PDB entry 9MHG | electron microscopy, 3.20 A resolution | chains C and D of the 5 polymer chains in the assembly

== Chain C ==
Protein: Beclin 1-associated autophagy-related key regulator
From: Homo sapiens
UniProt: Q6ZNE5 (BAKOR_HUMAN); numbering as in UniProt (aligned over 1-492)
Amino-acid sequence (492 residues; row label = number of the first residue in the row):
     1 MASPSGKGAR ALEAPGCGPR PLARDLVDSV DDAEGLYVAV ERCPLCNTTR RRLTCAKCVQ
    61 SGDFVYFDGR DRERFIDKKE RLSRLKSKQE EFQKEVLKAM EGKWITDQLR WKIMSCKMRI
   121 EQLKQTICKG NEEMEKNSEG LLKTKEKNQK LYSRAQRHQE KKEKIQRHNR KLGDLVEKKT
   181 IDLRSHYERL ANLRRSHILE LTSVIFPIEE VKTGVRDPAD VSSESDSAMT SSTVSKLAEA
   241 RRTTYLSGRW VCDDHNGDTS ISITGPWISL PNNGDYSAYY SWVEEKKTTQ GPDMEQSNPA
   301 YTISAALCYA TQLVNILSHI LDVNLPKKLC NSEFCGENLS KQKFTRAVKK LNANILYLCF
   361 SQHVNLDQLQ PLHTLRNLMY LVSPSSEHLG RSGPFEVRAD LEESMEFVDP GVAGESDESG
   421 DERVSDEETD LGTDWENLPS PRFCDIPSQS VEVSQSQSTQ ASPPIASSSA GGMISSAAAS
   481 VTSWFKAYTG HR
Not modelled in the structure: 1-55, 212-258, 407-492
Curated features (UniProtKB/Swiss-Prot):
  - region: C43 to C58 (Cysteine repeats)
  - modified residue: S29 (Phosphoserine), S416 (Phosphoserine), T429 (Phosphothreonine)
  - mutagenesis: C43 (C43A: In Atg14L4C4A; fails to localize to the endoplasmic reticulum; when associated with A-46; A-55 and A-58), C46 (C46A: In Atg14L4C4A; fails to localize to the endoplasmic reticulum; when associated with A-43; A-55 and A-58), C55 (C55A: In Atg14L4C4A; fails to localize to the endoplasmic reticulum; when associated with A-43; A-46 and A-58), C58 (C58A: In Atg14L4C4A; fails to localize to the endoplasmic reticulum; when associated with A-43; A-46 and A-55)

== Chain D ==
Protein: Beclin-1
From: Homo sapiens
UniProt: Q14457 (BECN1_HUMAN); residue numbers follow UniProt; this construct covers 1-450
Amino-acid sequence (450 residues; row label = number of the first residue in the row):
     1 MEGSKTSNNS TMQVSFVCQR CSQPLKLDTS FKILDRVTIQ ELTAPLLTTA QAKPGETQEE
    61 ETNSGEEPFI ETPRQDGVSR RFIPPARMMS TESANSFTLI GEASDGGTME NLSRRLKVTG
   121 DLFDIMSGQT DVDHPLCEEC TDTLLDQLDT QLNVTENECQ NYKRCLEILE QMNEDDSEQL
   181 QMELKELALE EERLIQELED VEKNRKIVAE NLEKVQAEAE RLDQEEAQYQ REYSEFKRQQ
   241 LELDDELKSV ENQMRYAQTQ LDKLKKTNVF NATFHIWHSG QFGTINNFRL GRLPSVPVEW
   301 NEINAAWGQT VLLLHALANK MGLKFQRYRL VPYGNHSYLE SLTDKSKELP LYCSGGLRFF
   361 WDNKFDHAMV AFLDCVQQFK EEVEKGETRF CLPYRMDVEK GKIEDTGGSG GSYSIKTQFN
   421 SEEQWTKALK FMLTNLKWGL AWVSSQFYNK
Not modelled in the structure: 1-137, 355-363, 408-409
Curated features (UniProtKB/Swiss-Prot):
  - region: W425 to K450 (Required for membrane-association)
  - motif: T108 to S127 (BH3)
  - modified residue: M1 (N-acetylmethionine), S15 (Phosphoserine), S30 (Phosphoserine), S90 (Phosphoserine), S93 (Phosphoserine), S96 (Phosphoserine), T119 (Phosphothreonine)
  - cross-link (Glycyl lysine isopeptide (Lys-Gly)): K402 (interchain with G-Cter in ubiquitin), K437 (interchain with G-Cter in ubiquitin)
  - mutagenesis: S90 (S90A: Complete loss of phosphorylation. Complete loss of phosphorylation and defective autophagic function; when associated with Ala-93), S93 (S93A: Partial loss of phosphorylation. Complete loss of phosphorylation and defective autophagic function; when associated with Ala-90), L112 (L112A: Weakly decreases interaction with MUHV-4 M11, greatly decreases interaction with BCL2L1 isoform Bcl-X(L)), L116 (L116A: Decreases interaction with BCL2L1 isoform Bcl-X(L)), K117 (K117A: Weakly decreases interaction with MUHV-4 M11, greatly decreases interaction with BCL2L1 isoform Bcl-X(L); K117R: Does not affect ubiquitination by the DCX(AMBRA1) complex), G120 to D121 (Weakly decreases interaction with MUHV-4 M11, disrupts interaction with BCL2L1 isoform Bcl-X(L)), G120 (G120E: Decreases interaction with MUHV-4 M11, disrupts interaction with BCL2L1 isoform Bcl-X(L)), D121 (D121A: No effect on interaction with MUHV-4 M11, disrupts interaction with BCL2L1 isoform Bcl-X(L)), F123 (F123A: Weakly decreases interaction with MUHV-4 M11, disrupts interaction with BCL2 and decreases interaction with BCL2L1 isoform Bcl-X(L). Reduces interaction with BCL2L10), D133 (D133A: Abolishes in vitro cleavage by CASP3 and CASP8; when associated with A-149; D133A: Abolishes in vitro cleavage by CASP8; when associated with A-146), D146 (D146A: Abolishes in vitro cleavage by CASP8; when associated with A-133), D149 (D149A: Abolishes in vitro cleavage by CASP3 and CASP8; when associated with A-133; D149E: Abolishes in vitro cleavage by CASP3), 4 further mutagenesis entries in UniProt

== How chain C and chain D interact ==
Pairs across the interface (145; chain C residue first):
  F64(C) with T141(D)
  V65(C) with L145(D)
  Y66(C) with D142(D); L145(D), hydrogen bond (side chain-backbone); D146(D), hydrogen bond (side chain-backbone); D149(D), hydrogen bond
  F67(C) with E138(D); D142(D), hydrogen bond (backbone-side chain)
  F75(C) with L145(D), hydrophobic; L148(D), hydrophobic
  K78(C) with L148(D); D149(D), salt bridge; L152(D)
  K79(C) with L148(D)
  L82(C) with L148(D), hydrophobic; L152(D), hydrophobic; T155(D)
  L85(C) with L152(D), hydrophobic; C159(D)
  Q89(C) with E158(D); C159(D); Y162(D)
  F92(C) with C159(D); Y162(D), hydrophobic; L166(D), hydrophobic
  Q93(C) with Y162(D), hydrogen bond
  E95(C) with L166(D)
  V96(C) with L166(D), hydrophobic
  A99(C) with L169(D), hydrophobic
  K103(C) with M172(D), hydrogen bond
  T106(C) with L180(D)
  L109(C) with S177(D); L180(D), hydrophobic
  R110(C) with D175(D), salt bridge; L180(D)
  K112(C) with L184(D)
  I113(C) with L180(D); L184(D), hydrophobic; L187(D), hydrophobic
  C116(C) with L184(D), hydrophobic
  K117(C) with L187(D)
  R119(C) with E191(D), salt bridge
  I120(C) with E190(D); E191(D); L194(D), hydrophobic
  L123(C) with E191(D); L194(D), hydrophobic
  K124(C) with L194(D)
  T126(C) with L198(D)
  I127(C) with L194(D); E197(D)
  N131(C) with V201(D)
  E133(C) with R205(D), salt bridge
  N137(C) with V208(D); L212(D)
  L141(C) with N211(D); L212(D), hydrophobic; V215(D), hydrophobic
  T144(C) with V215(D)
  N148(C) with V215(D), hydrogen bond (side chain-backbone); A219(D)
  L151(C) with L222(D), hydrophobic; E226(D)
  Y152(C) with E218(D), hydrogen bond; L222(D), hydrophobic
  A155(C) with Y229(D), hydrophobic
  H158(C) with E226(D), salt bridge; Y229(D)
  Q159(C) with Y229(D)
  K162(C) with E232(D), salt bridge; F236(D)
  I165(C) with Y233(D), hydrophobic; F236(D), hydrophobic; K237(D); Q240(D)
  Q166(C) with F236(D)
  N169(C) with Q239(D), hydrogen bond; L243(D)
  L172(C) with L243(D), hydrophobic; D244(D)
  G173(C) with L243(D)
  L175(C) with L247(D), hydrophobic
  V176(C) with E246(D); L247(D)
  K179(C) with V250(D); M254(D)
  D182(C) with M254(D)
  L183(C) with Q253(D); M254(D)
  H186(C) with M254(D); Q258(D); L261(D)
  Y187(C) with Q253(D)
  R189(C) with L261(D)
  L190(C) with Q260(D); L261(D), hydrophobic; L264(D), hydrophobic
  L193(C) with L261(D), hydrophobic; L264(D), hydrophobic; K265(D)
  R194(C) with L264(D)
  H197(C) with T267(D), hydrogen bond (side chain-backbone); N268(D); V269(D), hydrogen bond (side chain-backbone)
  E200(C) with V269(D); K320(D), salt bridge
  L201(C) with V269(D), hydrophobic; T273(D)
  V204(C) with F270(D), hydrophobic; A316(D); N319(D); K320(D)
  I205(C) with T273(D); F274(D), hydrophobic; L312(D), hydrophobic; A316(D), hydrophobic
  F206(C) with T273(D)
  W267(C) with P332(D), hydrogen bond (side chain-backbone); Y333(D), hydrogen bond (backbone-side chain)
  I268(C) with P332(D)
  Y301(C) with H336(D); Y352(D)
  T302(C) with Y333(D)
  S304(C) with N335(D), hydrogen bond
  A305(C) with Y333(D), hydrophobic; G334(D)
  Y309(C) with G308(D), hydrogen bond (side chain-backbone); L312(D), hydrophobic; P332(D); Y333(D), hydrogen bond (side chain-backbone); G334(D)
  Q312(C) with T273(D), hydrogen bond (side chain-backbone); N286(D); Q309(D), hydrogen bond
  I316(C) with T273(D)
  D322(C) with Y256(D), hydrogen bond; Q260(D)
  N331(C) with F288(D); Q309(D)
  F334(C) with N335(D), hydrogen bond (backbone-side chain)
  C335(C) with A305(D), hydrophobic; N335(D)
  G336(C) with N301(D); N335(D)
  E337(C) with N301(D)
Also at the interface, not in a pair above, chain C (95 interface residues in all): R81, K86, K88, M100, G130, S138, G140, K145, R154, K161, T180, S203, T264, Q296, C308, I320, S332
Also at the interface, not in a pair above, chain D (91 interface residues in all): L144, Q151, E156, K163, Q181, E183, I195, Q216, A257, A272, H315, V331, Y338, E348

== Overview ==
The interface between chain C and chain D involves 95 residues on one side and 91 on the other; the contacts
include 20 hydrogen bonds and 7 salt bridges. Among the polar pairs are K78(C)-D149(D), R110(C)-D175(D) and
R119(C)-E191(D).
Here chain C is Beclin 1-associated autophagy-related key regulator and chain D is Beclin-1, both from Homo
sapiens. Entry 9MHG (Cryo EM reconstruction of PI3KC3-C1 in complex with Human RAB1A(Q70L), VPS34 kinase
domain in the inactive ...) was determined by electron microscopy together with 9MHF and 9MHH from the same
study.
